PDB entry 6QEO | X-ray diffraction, 1.30 A resolution | chain A

# Chain A
Molecule: Chymotrypsin-like elastase family member 1
From: Sus scrofa
Notes: EC 3.4.21.36
UniProt: P00772 (CELA1_PIG); the construct lacks a stretch of the UniProt sequence, so the offset changes along the chain: 16-36 = UniProt 27-47; 37-65 = UniProt 51-79; 66-99 = UniProt 81-114; 100-169 = UniProt 117-186; 3 more segments
Amino-acid sequence (240 residues; row label = number of the first residue in the row; a row labelled like 36A-36C holds insertion residues (36A, then the next letters in order)):
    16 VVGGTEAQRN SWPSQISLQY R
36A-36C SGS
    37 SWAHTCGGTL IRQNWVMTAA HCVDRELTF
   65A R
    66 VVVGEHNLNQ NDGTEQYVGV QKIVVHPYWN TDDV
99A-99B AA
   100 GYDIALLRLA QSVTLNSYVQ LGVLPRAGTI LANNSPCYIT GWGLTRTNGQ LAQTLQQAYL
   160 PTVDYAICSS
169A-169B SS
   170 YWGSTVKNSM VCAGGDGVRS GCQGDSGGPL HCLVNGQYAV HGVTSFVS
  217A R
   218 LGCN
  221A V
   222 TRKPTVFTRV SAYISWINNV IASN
Disulfides: Cys-42/Cys-58, Cys-136/Cys-201, Cys-167/Cys-181, Cys-191/Cys-220
Covalently attached groups: compound J02 linked to Ser-195
Metal / ion sites: Na+: Glu-70, Asn-72, Gln-75, Asp-77, Glu-80
Small-molecule neighbours: J02 (2-methyl-1-[[1-[(4-nitrophenyl)methyl]-1,2,3-triazol-4-yl]methylamino]-1-oxidanylidene-propane-2-sulfonic acid): Tyr-35, Thr-41, Cys-42, His-57, Cys-58, Arg-61, Leu-63, Cys-191, Gln-192, Gly-193, Asp-194, Thr-213, Ser-214, Phe-215, Val-216

# Summary
Compound J02 is covalently linked to Ser-195. Glu-70, Asn-72, Gln-75, Asp-77 and Glu-80 form the Na+ site.
Chain A is Chymotrypsin-like elastase family member 1 (Sus scrofa); the structure, Crystal structure of
Porcine Pancreatic Elastase (PPE) in complex with the 3-Oxo-beta-Sultam inhibitor LMC269, was determined by
X-ray diffraction (same publication as 6QBU, 6SMA and 6QEN).
